PDB entry 7WAK | X-ray diffraction, 2.78 A resolution | chain A

== Chain A ==
Name: Glutamyl-tRNA synthetase
Organism: Plasmodium falciparum 3D7
Notes: EC 6.1.1.17
UniProtKB: Q8IDK7 (Q8IDK7_PLAF7); numbering as in UniProt (aligned over 305-823)
Amino-acid sequence (523 residues; numbered 301 to 823; the number before each row is that of its first residue):
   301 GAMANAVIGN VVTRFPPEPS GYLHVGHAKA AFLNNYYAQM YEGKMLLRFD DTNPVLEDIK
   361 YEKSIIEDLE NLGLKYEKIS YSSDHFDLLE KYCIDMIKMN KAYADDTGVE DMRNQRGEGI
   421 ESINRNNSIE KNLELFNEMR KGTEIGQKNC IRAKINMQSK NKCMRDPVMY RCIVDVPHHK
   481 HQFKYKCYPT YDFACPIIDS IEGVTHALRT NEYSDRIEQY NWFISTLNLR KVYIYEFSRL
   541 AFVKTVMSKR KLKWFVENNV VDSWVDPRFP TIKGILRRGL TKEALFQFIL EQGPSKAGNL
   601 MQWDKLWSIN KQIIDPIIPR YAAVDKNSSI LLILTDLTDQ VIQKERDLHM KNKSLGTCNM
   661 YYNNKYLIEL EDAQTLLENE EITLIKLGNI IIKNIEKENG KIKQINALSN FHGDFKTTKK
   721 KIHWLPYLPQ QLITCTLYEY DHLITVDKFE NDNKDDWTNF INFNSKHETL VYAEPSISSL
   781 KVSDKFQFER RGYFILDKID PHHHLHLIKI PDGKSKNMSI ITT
Not modelled in the structure: 301-302, 355-357, 474-483, 593-598, 713-717, 749-754, 814-823
Differences from the reference sequence: expression tag (301-304)
Small-molecule neighbours: ADP (adenosine-5'-diphosphate): Phe-315, Pro-316, Pro-317, Glu-318, His-324, Gly-326, His-327, Lys-329, Ala-330, Leu-508, Thr-510, Phe-537, Arg-539, Leu-540

== Overview ==
Bound to chain A: ADP.
Chain A is Glutamyl-tRNA synthetase (Plasmodium falciparum 3D7); the structure, Glutamyl-tRNA synthetase from
Plasmodium falciparum (PfERS) in complex with ADP, was determined by X-ray diffraction (same publication as
7WAI, 7WAJ, 7WAL and 7WAO).
